7XR3 - chains D and Z of the 11 polymer chains in the assembly; structure by electron microscopy, 3.70 A resolution.

== Chain D ==
Protein: VP3
From: Scylla serrata reovirus SZ-2007
Reference sequence: E9LEU6 (E9LEU6_9REOV); residues 1-854 here = UniProt positions 1-854
Amino-acid sequence (854 residues; each row starts with the number of its first residue):
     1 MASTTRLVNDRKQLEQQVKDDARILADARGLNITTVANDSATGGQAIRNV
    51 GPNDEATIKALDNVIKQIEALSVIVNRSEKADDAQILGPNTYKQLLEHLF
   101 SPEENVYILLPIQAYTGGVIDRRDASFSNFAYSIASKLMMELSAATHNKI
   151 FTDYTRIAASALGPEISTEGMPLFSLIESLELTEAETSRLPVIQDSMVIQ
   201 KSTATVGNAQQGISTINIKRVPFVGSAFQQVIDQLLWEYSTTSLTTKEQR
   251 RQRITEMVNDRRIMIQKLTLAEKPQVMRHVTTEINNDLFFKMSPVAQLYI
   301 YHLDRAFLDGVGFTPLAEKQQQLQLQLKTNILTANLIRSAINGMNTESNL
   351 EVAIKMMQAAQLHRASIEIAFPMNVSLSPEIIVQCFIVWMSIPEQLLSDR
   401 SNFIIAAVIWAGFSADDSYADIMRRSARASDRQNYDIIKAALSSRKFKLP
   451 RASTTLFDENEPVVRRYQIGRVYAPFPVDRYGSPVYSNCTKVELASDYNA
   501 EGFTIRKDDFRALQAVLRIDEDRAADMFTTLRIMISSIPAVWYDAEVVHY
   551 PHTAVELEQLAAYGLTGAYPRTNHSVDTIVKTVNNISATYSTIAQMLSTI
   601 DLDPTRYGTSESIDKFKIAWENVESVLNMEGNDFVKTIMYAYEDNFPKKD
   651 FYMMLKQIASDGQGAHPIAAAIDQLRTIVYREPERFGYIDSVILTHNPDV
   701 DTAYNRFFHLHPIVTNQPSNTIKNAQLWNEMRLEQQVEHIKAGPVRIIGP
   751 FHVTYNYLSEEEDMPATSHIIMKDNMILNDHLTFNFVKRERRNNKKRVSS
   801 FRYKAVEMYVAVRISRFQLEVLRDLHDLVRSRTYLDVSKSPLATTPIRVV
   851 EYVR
Unresolved in the structure: 801-808

== Chain Z ==
Protein: VP1
From: Scylla serrata reovirus SZ-2007
Reference sequence: G9BD97 (G9BD97_9REOV); residue numbers follow UniProt; this construct covers 1-1425
Amino-acid sequence (1425 residues; numbered 1 to 1425; the number before each row is that of its first residue):
     1 MRIMAQRLKELQREIDKKKKERIAEAYLSSVEVTNSSPSLSKQDDALTLP
    51 KVSPFLDSTPFTTLHNSLYGQQIHSIDDELAQICKLEYELQTQIADEQIT
   101 ALKHFLTIRTGSPQEIQYVDKEWMKSNQHVPSFLGDVKLMFGDTAGKFRS
   151 TSKSVDSIHSITSDVQVTRKKQTRSQIRNSYRVQKKHKVQQPLKPNTLYV
   201 YKYKGLPRVVLRFVPKVDTTSNSNSSSASDSKKDKDAFSCDDLSPTWKYI
   251 LTEAKRAFPDRSYSDCIHPMTWEEWLEENQDHVKVLTQYAHQLDYVTLLQ
   301 DFNLYVSGGASRVRNIDMSTLPTSINVLDHFELYGDASMKEYVRSGEWYG
   351 LLREIEQEGMTVNESEKVFANPDTYVLNVKKYFLRRFQQEIASTGMTPLT
   401 DELLNIMFVHWNIIVTAEPKLQVIKDDLLKYYSRYGVDATFDYNMKRSEM
   451 TVVTRGHLLAHKVLECALRIVETIYTYDIQDETFKDILIDLGRLIMRDPI
   501 YGTTTVRDATTVMKQLMYTQGTQFRRIMFKKYDYSNFNEKLVLKGEQMTN
   551 EPPTLLATTHYEEMDKKRIDALIKANQRAGNILSQSSIERCRYTDSLDLV
   601 GDANRYFSALTTLEAVAGFASSDLLSGFIDSNESIEFTGTAHLRKLLYHS
   651 VREQITTLNTSTVPRPSLPKVLLSSAKDTASASIEPLTFRIYKTTPEYDG
   701 ESLNLVESTVEMSTRQKKPNLMKAAEILRSTVTTNQEMIISGGTRAVQGG
   751 KGARAVYPTKQPYHIAGSLLFHKVDTIVNANKKYRGVSNKYGQGISNAIP
   801 HIGVPEIIAVSSDGMAICLALDVSAFDVAQKYTEADIELAMRDGFLDSEI
   851 SMISGETVLERMNPADLANNLLTNTPPRYKYQTALGDIIILQHDNRSGVP
   901 WTGTQNDLVNVSNHHMAYDEYKKRVAELQRQGKISIDVNDKHHIVRVFGD
   951 DSTFIMTYDEPPSAEEVHLMCATFVESYQDTAGTLGFAINARKGMIGRYG
  1001 SEYLKNSAIYGNIKSVNQVKFRGSEKSASYHFGVSEKVSMIRDITDLTIT
  1051 RGCDETRKWKYNLMMLPVDLTTRAGAFRMHNLCSIMTGVGKMYLGGTLNN
  1101 KLIASYHGSSFGWNFDDNLIKTANSIGAISDSSYDAISTKITNLADFKDS
  1151 QQRITRDIITSGRLPQHLNRYGKSNILRHILASAAMGPLSQIEKNVNAYN
  1201 VVMGILNGKLEAPTVLERLNMGFKYVVMSDLKQDDYSPYSCQGLQYRRML
  1251 VHWGLNDSRITSFDPKGKLQHLLAKNSQILPIHFDIEFVYRLYLQAGTMG
  1301 FLQVMSYYQLPDTLTHEMLAAVVALELQLGNDKYAVDMGVYSSQAGQIRI
  1351 NDALMDSIIQHRRGPPLPIIDRTLNRLLLHTYMLMFGLMGKSIDSTKIDP
  1401 TLSWRAILESNDQRIAQLSELLTAV
Unresolved in the structure: 1-51, 142-179, 222-237

== Chain D / chain Z interface ==
Contacting residue pairs - 24 pairs, chain D then chain Z:
  Pro315(D) - Leu646(Z)  hydrophobic
  Ala317(D) - His649(Z)
  Glu318(D) - Lys645(Z)  salt bridge
  Glu318(D) - His649(Z)  salt bridge
  Gln320(D) - Glu653(Z)
  Gln321(D) - His649(Z)  hydrogen bond
  Gln321(D) - Arg652(Z)
  Gln321(D) - Glu653(Z)
  Gln324(D) - Thr657(Z)  hydrogen bond
  Leu325(D) - Asp847(Z)
  Thr329(D) - Thr660(Z)
  Asn330(D) - Thr662(Z)
  Ile331(D) - Thr657(Z)
  Ile331(D) - Thr660(Z)
  Ile331(D) - Val787(Z)  hydrophobic
  Arg338(D) - Thr657(Z)
  Arg338(D) - Val787(Z)
  Asn342(D) - Glu653(Z)
  Asn345(D) - Asp919(Z)
  Asn345(D) - Lys922(Z)
  Thr346(D) - Asp919(Z)
  Glu347(D) - Asp919(Z)
  Glu347(D) - Lys923(Z)  salt bridge
  Glu351(D) - Arg930(Z)  salt bridge
Also at the interface, not in a pair above, chain Z (20 interface residues in all): His642, Ser650, Thr656, Ser661, Ile777, Lys790
The authors on this interface:
  - interface residues, chain D: Glu318(D)
  - interface residues, chain Z: His642(Z)

== Summary ==
16 residues of chain D face 20 of chain Z across their interface; the contacts include 2 hydrogen bonds and 4
salt bridges. Polar pairs include Glu318(D)-Lys645(Z), Glu318(D)-His649(Z) and Glu347(D)-Lys923(Z). From the
paper: interface residues Glu318(D) and His642(Z).
Chain D is VP3 and chain Z is VP1, both from Scylla serrata reovirus SZ-2007; the structure, 3.4 Angstrom
cryoEM D5 reconstruction of mud crab reovirus, was determined by electron microscopy, deposited together with
7XR2.
